6HW4 - chains A and G of the 28 polymer chains in the assembly; structure by X-ray diffraction, 2.90 A resolution.

== Chain A ==
Name: Proteasome subunit alpha type-2
Organism: Saccharomyces cerevisiae (strain ATCC 204508 / S288c)
Notes: EC 3.4.25.1
Reference sequence: P23639 (PSA2_YEAST); residues 1-250 here = UniProt positions 1-250
Chain sequence (250 residues; each row starts with the number of its first residue):
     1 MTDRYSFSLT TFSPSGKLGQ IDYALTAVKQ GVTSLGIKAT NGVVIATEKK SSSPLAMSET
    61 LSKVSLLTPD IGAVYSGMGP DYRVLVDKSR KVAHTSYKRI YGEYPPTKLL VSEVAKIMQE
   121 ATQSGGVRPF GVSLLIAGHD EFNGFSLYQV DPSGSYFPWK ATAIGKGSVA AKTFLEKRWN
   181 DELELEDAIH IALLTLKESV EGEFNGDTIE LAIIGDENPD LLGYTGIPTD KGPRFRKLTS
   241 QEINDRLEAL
UniProt features mapped onto this chain:
  - cross-link: Lys108 (Glycyl lysine isopeptide (Lys-Gly) (interchain with G-Cter in ubiquitin))

== Chain G ==
Name: Proteasome subunit alpha type-1
Organism: Saccharomyces cerevisiae (strain ATCC 204508 / S288c)
Notes: EC 3.4.25.1
Reference sequence: P21243 (PSA1_YEAST); residues -8 to 243 here correspond to UniProt positions 1-252 (UniProt number = residue number + 9)
Chain sequence (252 residues; each row starts with the number of its first residue; numbers below 1 keep their minus sign (Met-8 is residue -8)):
    -8 MSGAAAASAA GYDRHITIFS PEGRLYQVEY AFKATNQTNI NSLAVRGKDC TVVISQKKVP
    52 DKLLDPTTVS YIFCISRTIG MVVNGPIPDA RNAALRAKAE AAEFRYKYGY DMPCDVLAKR
   112 MANLSQIYTQ RAYMRPLGVI LTFVSVDEEL GPSIYKTDPA GYYVGYKATA TGPKQQEITT
   172 NLENHFKKSK IDHINEESWE KVVEFAITHM IDALGTEFSK NDLEVGVATK DKFFTLSAEN
   232 IEERLVAIAE QD
Not modelled in the structure: -8 to 1, 243
Ion coordination: Mg2+: Thr8, Met125

== Interface between chain A and chain G ==
Pairs across the interface (64; chain A residue first):
  Asp3(A) - Tyr124(G)
  Tyr5(A) - Ile7(G)
  Tyr5(A) - Ala123(G)  hydrophobic
  Tyr5(A) - Tyr124(G)  hydrophobic
  Leu9(A) - Ile9(G)  hydrophobic
  Leu9(A) - Ala123(G)  hydrophobic
  Gln20(A) - Ile9(G)
  Gln20(A) - Phe10(G)  hydrogen bond (side chain-backbone)
  Tyr23(A) - Phe10(G)  hydrophobic
  Tyr23(A) - Ser11(G)
  Tyr23(A) - Pro12(G)  hydrophobic
  Tyr23(A) - Gly14(G)
  Ala24(A) - Phe10(G)  hydrophobic
  Thr26(A) - Pro12(G)
  Thr26(A) - Glu13(G)
  Ala27(A) - Gly14(G)
  Ser52(A) - Tyr153(G)  hydrogen bond
  Ser53(A) - Thr170(G)
  Pro54(A) - Glu174(G)
  Leu55(A) - Tyr157(G)
  Leu55(A) - Lys158(G)  hydrogen bond (backbone-backbone)
  Leu55(A) - Ala159(G)
  Leu55(A) - Thr170(G)
  Leu55(A) - Glu174(G)
  Leu55(A) - Phe177(G)  hydrophobic
  Ala56(A) - Gly156(G)
  Ala56(A) - Tyr157(G)  hydrophobic
  Met57(A) - Arg37(G)
  Met57(A) - Val155(G)
  Met57(A) - Gly156(G)  hydrogen bond (backbone-backbone)
  Met57(A) - Tyr157(G)
  Met57(A) - Lys158(G)
  Thr60(A) - Tyr146(G)
  Thr60(A) - Val155(G)
  Thr60(A) - Gly156(G)  hydrogen bond (side chain-backbone)
  Leu61(A) - Tyr153(G)  hydrophobic
  Leu61(A) - Val155(G)  hydrophobic
  Met78(A) - Phe10(G)  hydrophobic
  Met78(A) - Leu16(G)  hydrophobic
  Pro80(A) - Gln117(G)
  Pro80(A) - Ala151(G)
  Pro80(A) - Gly152(G)
  Pro80(A) - Tyr153(G)
  Asp81(A) - Gln117(G)
  Arg83(A) - Ala113(G)  hydrogen bond (side chain-backbone)
  Arg83(A) - Asn114(G)
  Arg83(A) - Gly152(G)  hydrogen bond (side chain-backbone)
  Arg83(A) - Tyr154(G)
  Val84(A) - Asn114(G)
  Val84(A) - Gln117(G)
  Asp87(A) - Lys110(G)  salt bridge
  Asp87(A) - Asn114(G)
  Gly126(A) - Arg122(G)
  Gly126(A) - Ala123(G)  hydrogen bond (backbone-backbone)
  Val127(A) - Gln121(G)
  Val127(A) - Arg122(G)
  Arg128(A) - Thr8(G)
  Arg128(A) - Phe10(G)
  Arg128(A) - Leu16(G)
  Arg128(A) - Thr120(G)  hydrogen bond (side chain-backbone)
  Arg128(A) - Gln121(G)  hydrogen bond (backbone-backbone)
  Pro129(A) - Phe10(G)
  Phe130(A) - Gln121(G)
  Gly131(A) - Phe10(G)
Also at the interface, not in a pair above, chain A (30 interface residues in all): Thr2, Ala121
Also at the interface, not in a pair above, chain G (33 interface residues in all): Leu173

== Summary ==
30 residues of chain A and 33 residues of chain G are in contact; the contacts include 10 hydrogen bonds and 1
salt bridge. Polar pairs include Asp87(A)-Lys110(G), Gln20(A)-Phe10(G) and Ser52(A)-Tyr153(G). Thr8(G) and
Met125(G) coordinate Mg2+.
Chain A is Proteasome subunit alpha type-2 and chain G is Proteasome subunit alpha type-1, both from
Saccharomyces cerevisiae (strain ATCC 204508 / S288c); the structure, Yeast 20S proteasome in complex with 16,
was determined by X-ray diffraction together with 6HTB, 6HTC, 6HTD, 6HTP, 6HTR, 6HUB and 30 further entries
from the same study.
